6D1V - chains A and B of the 3 polymer chains in the assembly; structure by X-ray diffraction, 1.81 A resolution.

[Chain A]
Molecule: Diaminopimelate epimerase
Organism: Escherichia coli
UniProtKB: P0A6K1 (DAPF_ECOLI); numbering as in UniProt (aligned over 1-274)
Sequence (275 residues; each row starts with the number of its first residue; numbering starts at 0):
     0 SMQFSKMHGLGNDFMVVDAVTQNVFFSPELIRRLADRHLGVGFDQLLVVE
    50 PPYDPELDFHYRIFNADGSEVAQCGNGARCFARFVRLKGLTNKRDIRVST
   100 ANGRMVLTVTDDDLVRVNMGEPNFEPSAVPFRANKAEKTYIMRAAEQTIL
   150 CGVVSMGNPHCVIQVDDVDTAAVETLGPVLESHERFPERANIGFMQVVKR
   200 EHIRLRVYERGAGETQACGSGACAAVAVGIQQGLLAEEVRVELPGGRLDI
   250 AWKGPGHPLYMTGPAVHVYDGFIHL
Differences from the reference sequence: expression tag (0)
Swiss-Prot annotation at these positions:
  - active site: C73 (Proton donor), C217 (Proton acceptor)
  - binding site (substrate): N11, Q44, N64, G74, N75, N157, N190, E208, R209, G218, S219
  - site: H159 (Could be important to modulate the pK values of the two catalytic cysteine residues), E208 (Could be important to modulate the pK values of the two catalytic cysteine residues), Y268 (Important for dimerization)
  - mutagenesis: Y268 (Y268A: Significantly less active than the wild-type dimer and unable to dimerize)
Reported in the primary citation:
  - mutagenesis - V19S/F58S/L89S: unchanged catalytic activity on the 8-nt RNA

[Chain B]
Molecule: RNA pyrophosphohydrolase
Organism: Escherichia coli
Notes: EC 3.6.1.-
UniProtKB: P0A776 (RPPH_ECOLI); residue numbers follow UniProt; this construct covers 1-159
Sequence (160 residues; numbered 0 to 159; the number before each row is that of its first residue; numbering starts at 0):
     0 SMIDDDGYRPNVGIVICNRQGQVMWARRFGQHSWQFPQGGINPGESAEQA
    50 MYRELFEEVGLSRKDVRILASTRNWLRYKLPKRLVRWDTKPVCIGQKQKW
   100 FLLQLVSGDAEINMQTSSTPEFDGWRWVSYWYPVRQVVSFKRDVYRRVMK
   150 EFASVVMSLA
Not modelled in the structure: 159
Differences from the reference sequence: expression tag (0); conflict A159 (Gln in P0A776)
Bound ions: Mg2+ site 1: Q37, E57, E120 (shared with 1 residue of chain C); Mg2+ site 2: E53 (shared with 1 residue of chain C); Mg2+ site 3: E53, E56, E57, E120 (shared with 1 residue of chain C)
Swiss-Prot annotation at these positions:
  - motif: G38 to G59 (Nudix box)
  - mutagenesis: E53 (E53A: Loss of function)
Reported in the primary citation:
  - binding site for the 3-nt RNA strand: R27, V137, F139, K140
  - Mg2+ coordination: E53, E56, E57, E120
  - conformationally variable residues (order/disorder transition): R27, E57, E120, R134

[How chain A and chain B interact]
Residue-residue contacts (30; chain A residue first):
  A18(A) - R145(B)
  V19(A) - W130(B)  hydrophobic
  V19(A) - V133(B)
  V19(A) - R145(B)  hydrogen bond (backbone-side chain)
  T20(A) - W130(B)
  T20(A) - R145(B)
  T20(A) - K149(B)
  Q21(A) - R145(B)  hydrogen bond (backbone-side chain)
  N22(A) - R145(B)
  E49(A) - R134(B)  salt bridge
  P50(A) - W130(B)
  P50(A) - R134(B)  hydrogen bond (backbone-side chain)
  P51(A) - S128(B)
  P51(A) - W130(B)
  P51(A) - Y131(B)
  P51(A) - R134(B)  hydrogen bond (backbone-side chain)
  Y52(A) - Y131(B)
  Y52(A) - R134(B)
  D53(A) - Y131(B)
  P54(A) - R125(B)
  P54(A) - V127(B)  hydrophobic
  P54(A) - S128(B)  hydrogen bond (backbone-backbone)
  P54(A) - Y131(B)
  E55(A) - R125(B)  salt bridge
  L56(A) - S128(B)  hydrogen bond (backbone-side chain)
  F58(A) - W130(B)
  L89(A) - W130(B)  hydrogen bond (backbone-side chain)
  L89(A) - M156(B)
  T90(A) - M156(B)
  N91(A) - M156(B)  hydrogen bond (side chain-backbone)
Interface residues without a listed pair, chain A (20 interface residues in all): D57, H59, G88
Interface residues without a listed pair, chain B (15 interface residues in all): Q21, Q135, A152, S157, L158
The authors on this interface:
  - specific contacts: V19(A)-W130(B) (hydrophobic contact), T20(A)-W130(B) (hydrophobic contact), P51(A)-W130(B), Y52(A)-R134(B) (cation-pi contact), F58(A)-W130(B) (hydrophobic contact), L89(A)-W130(B) (hydrophobic contact), R134(B)-E49(A) (hydrogen bond), R134(B)-P50(A) (hydrogen bond), R134(B)-P51(A) (hydrogen bond), R145(B)-A18(A) (hydrogen bond), R145(B)-V19(A) (hydrogen bond), R145(B)-Q21(A) (hydrogen bond)
  - interface residues, chain A: A18(A), E49(A), L89(A)
  - hot spots on chain A (mutagenesis) - V19S/F58S, V19S/L89S, V19S/F58S/L89S (5800 fold), F58S/L89S (290-fold): decreased binding to RNA pyrophosphohydrolase (chain B)
  - interface residues, chain B: R125(B), V127(B), W130(B), R134(B), R145(B)
  - hot spots on chain B (mutagenesis) - W130A/R145A (284-fold): decreased binding to Diaminopimelate epimerase (chain A)

[Overview]
The interface between chain A and chain B involves 20 residues on one side and 15 on the other, with 8
hydrogen bonds and 2 salt bridges. Polar pairs include E49(A)-R134(B), E55(A)-R125(B) and V19(A)-R145(B). The
authors report hydrophobic contacts between V19(A) and W130(B), T20(A) and W130(B) and F58(A) and W130(B)
among others; a contact between P51(A) and W130(B); a cation-pi contact between Y52(A) and R134(B). The paper
reports a binding site for the 3-nt RNA strand at R27(B), V137(B) and F139(B) among others; V19S/F58S,
V19S/L89S and V19S/F58S/L89S of chain A, among others, reduce binding to RNA pyrophosphohydrolase (chain B); 5
substitutions were tested in all.
Chain A is Diaminopimelate epimerase and chain B is RNA pyrophosphohydrolase, both from Escherichia coli; the
structure, Crystal structure of E. coli RppH-DapF complex, monomer bound to RNA, was determined by X-ray
diffraction together with 6D13 and 6D1Q from the same study.
